Entry 8ANU (X-ray diffraction, 2.31 A resolution); this record covers chains C and A.

Chain C (and A):
Molecule: YopN. Phi3T_93
From: Bacillus phage phi3T
Notes: chain A of this document is another copy of the same molecule, construct and numbering; everything in this record applies to it too
Reference sequence: A0A1P8CWW1 (A0A1P8CWW1_BPPHT); numbering as in UniProt (aligned over 1-81)
Sequence (82 residues; each row starts with the number of its first residue; numbering starts at 0):
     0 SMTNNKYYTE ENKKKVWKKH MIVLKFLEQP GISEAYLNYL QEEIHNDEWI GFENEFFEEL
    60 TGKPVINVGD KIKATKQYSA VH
Disordered / not traced: 0, 68-81 (chain A: 0, 69-81)
Construct notes: expression tag (0)
Ion coordination: Ni2+ near His-44 (its only coordinating residue here)

Chain C / chain A interface:
Residue-residue contacts (90; chain C residue first):
  Lys-5(C) with Asn-66(A); Val-67(A)
  Tyr-6(C) with Trp-16(A); Ile-65(A), hydrophobic; Val-67(A), hydrophobic
  Tyr-7(C) with Lys-13(A), hydrogen bond (side chain-backbone); Trp-16(A), hydrophobic
  Glu-9(C) with Tyr-7(A), hydrogen bond; Glu-9(A); Lys-12(A), salt bridge
  Glu-10(C) with Asn-66(A)
  Asn-11(C) with Trp-16(A); Ile-65(A); Asn-66(A), hydrogen bond (side chain-backbone)
  Lys-12(C) with Tyr-7(A); Glu-9(A), salt bridge; Lys-12(A); Trp-16(A)
  Lys-13(C) with Tyr-7(A), hydrogen bond (backbone-side chain)
  Lys-14(C) with Glu-57(A)
  Val-15(C) with Val-15(A); Trp-16(A), hydrophobic; His-19(A); Ile-65(A), hydrophobic
  Trp-16(C) with Tyr-6(A); Tyr-7(A), hydrophobic; Asn-11(A); Lys-12(A); Val-15(A), hydrophobic
  Lys-17(C) with Gly-50(A), hydrogen bond (side chain-backbone); Phe-51(A); Glu-54(A), salt bridge
  Lys-18(C) with His-19(A); Glu-54(A); Glu-57(A), salt bridge; Glu-58(A); Pro-63(A), hydrogen bond (side chain-backbone); Val-64(A), hydrogen bond (side chain-backbone)
  His-19(C) with Val-15(A); Lys-18(A); His-19(A), hydrogen bond; Val-22(A)
  Met-20(C) with Trp-48(A); Phe-51(A), hydrophobic
  Ile-21(C) with Tyr-35(A); Tyr-38(A), hydrogen bond (backbone-side chain); Leu-39(A), hydrophobic; Trp-48(A), hydrophobic; Phe-51(A), hydrophobic; Phe-55(A), hydrophobic
  Val-22(C) with His-19(A); Val-22(A), hydrophobic; Tyr-35(A)
  Lys-24(C) with Tyr-38(A); Glu-42(A), salt bridge; Glu-47(A), salt bridge; Trp-48(A)
  Phe-25(C) with Ala-34(A); Tyr-35(A), hydrophobic; Tyr-38(A), hydrogen bond (backbone-side chain)
  Ala-34(C) with Phe-25(A)
  Tyr-35(C) with Ile-21(A); Val-22(A); Phe-25(A), hydrophobic
  Tyr-38(C) with Ile-21(A), hydrogen bond (side chain-backbone); Lys-24(A); Phe-25(A), hydrophobic; Gln-28(A)
  Leu-39(C) with Ile-21(A), hydrophobic
  Glu-42(C) with Lys-24(A), salt bridge
  Asn-45(C) with Lys-24(A)
  Trp-48(C) with Met-20(A); Ile-21(A), hydrophobic
  Gly-50(C) with Lys-17(A), hydrogen bond (backbone-side chain)
  Phe-51(C) with Lys-17(A); Met-20(A), hydrophobic
  Glu-54(C) with Lys-14(A); Lys-17(A), salt bridge; Lys-18(A)
  Phe-55(C) with Ile-21(A), hydrophobic
  Glu-57(C) with Lys-14(A); Lys-18(A), salt bridge
  Glu-58(C) with Lys-18(A)
  Pro-63(C) with Lys-18(A)
  Val-64(C) with Lys-14(A); Val-15(A), hydrophobic; Lys-18(A), hydrogen bond (backbone-side chain)
  Ile-65(C) with Asn-11(A)
  Asn-66(C) with Asn-11(A), hydrogen bond (backbone-side chain)
  Val-67(C) with Tyr-6(A), hydrophobic
Other interface residues (no listed pair), chain C (41 interface residues in all): Leu-26, Gln-28, Ile-31, Glu-47
Other interface residues (no listed pair), chain A (38 interface residues in all): Leu-26, Ile-31

In short:
41 residues of chain C face 38 of chain A across their interface, with 14 hydrogen bonds and 9 salt bridges.
Polar pairs include Glu-9(C)/Lys-12(A), Lys-17(C)/Glu-54(A) and Lys-18(C)/Glu-57(A).
Chain C and chain A are both YopN. Phi3T_93 (Bacillus phage phi3T); the structure, Crystal structure of
protein phi3T-93, was determined by X-ray diffraction, deposited together with 8ANV and 8C8E.
